PDB entry 2FEE | X-ray diffraction, 3.20 A resolution | chains A and J of the 6 polymer chains in the assembly

[Chain A]
Protein: H(+)/Cl(-) exchange transporter clcA
From: Escherichia coli
UniProtKB: P37019 (CLCA_ECOLI); residue numbers follow UniProt; this construct covers 1-465
Amino-acid sequence (465 residues; row label = number of the first residue in the row):
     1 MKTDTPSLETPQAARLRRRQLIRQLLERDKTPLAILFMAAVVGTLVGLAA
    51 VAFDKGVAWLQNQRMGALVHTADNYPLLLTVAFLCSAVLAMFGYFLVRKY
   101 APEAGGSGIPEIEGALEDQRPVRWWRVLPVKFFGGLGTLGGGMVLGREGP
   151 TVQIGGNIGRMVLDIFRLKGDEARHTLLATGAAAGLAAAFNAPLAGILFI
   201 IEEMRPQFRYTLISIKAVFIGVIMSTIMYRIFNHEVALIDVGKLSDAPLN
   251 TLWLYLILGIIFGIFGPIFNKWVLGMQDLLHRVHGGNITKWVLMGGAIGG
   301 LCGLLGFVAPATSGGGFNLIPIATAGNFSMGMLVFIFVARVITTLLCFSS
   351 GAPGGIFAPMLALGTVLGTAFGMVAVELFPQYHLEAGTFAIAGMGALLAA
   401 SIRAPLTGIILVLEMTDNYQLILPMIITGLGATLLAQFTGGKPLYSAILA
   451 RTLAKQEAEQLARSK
Unresolved in the structure: 1-16, 461-465
Swiss-Prot annotation at these positions:
  - motif: G106 to P110 (Selectivity filter part_1), G146 to P150 (Selectivity filter part_2), G355 to P359 (Selectivity filter part_3)
  - binding site (chloride): S107, I356, F357, Y445
  - site: E148 (Mediates proton transfer from the outer aqueous phase to the interior of the protein), E203 (Mediates proton transfer from the protein to the inner aqueous phase)
What the authors report for this chain:
  - mutagenesis - E113Q: abolished expression
  - self-association interface (contacts with another copy of this molecule); pairs are residue here / residue on that copy: R28-E203 (salt bridge)
  - contacts within the chain: E113-E203 (hydrogen bond)
  - mutagenesis - E203Q: abolished catalytic activity on H+
  - mutagenesis - R28L, E203Q: unchanged catalytic activity
  - mutagenesis - E203D: unchanged catalytic activity on H+ coupling
  - mutagenesis - E148A/E203Q: abolished catalytic activity on H+ transport
  - mutagenesis - E202Q, D278N: decreased catalytic activity on Cl--H+ coupling

[Chain J]
Protein: Fab fragment, heavy chain
From: Homo sapiens
Notes: fragment: Heavy Chain; antibody fragment or engineered binder
Amino-acid sequence (222 residues; row label = number of the first residue in the row):
     1 EVRLLESGGGLVQPGGSLKLSCAASGFDYSRYWMSWVRQAPGKGLKWIGE
    51 INPVSSTINYTPSLKDKFIISRDNAKDTLYLQISKVRSEDTALYYCARLY
   101 YGYGYWYFDVWGAGTTVTVSSAKTTPPSVYPLAPGSAAAAASMVTLGCLV
   151 KGYFPEPVTVTWNSGSLAAGVHTFPAVLQAALYTLSSSVTVPSSSWPSET
   201 VTCNVAHPASSTKVDKKIVPRA
Unresolved in the structure: 1
Disulfide bonds: C22-C96, C148-C203

[Chain A / chain J interface]
Residue-residue contacts - 15 pairs, chain A then chain J:
  K243(A) - R31(J)
  D246(A) - Y101(J)
  P248(A) - Y101(J)  hydrophobic
  P248(A) - Y103(J)
  P248(A) - G104(J)
  L249(A) - Y103(J)  hydrogen bond (backbone-backbone)
  N250(A) - Y103(J)  hydrogen bond (backbone-backbone)
  N250(A) - G104(J)  hydrogen bond (side chain-backbone)
  N250(A) - Y105(J)
  Q381(A) - G104(J)
  Q381(A) - W106(J)
  Y382(A) - W106(J)  hydrogen bond (backbone-side chain)
  H383(A) - W33(J)
  H383(A) - E50(J)  salt bridge
  H383(A) - W106(J)  hydrogen bond
Other interface residues (no listed pair), chain A (9 interface residues in all): P380
Other interface residues (no listed pair), chain J (9 interface residues in all): L99

[Summary]
Chain A and chain J each contribute 9 residues to their interface, with 5 hydrogen bonds and 1 salt bridge.
Among the polar pairs are H383(A)-E50(J), N250(A)-G104(J) and Y382(A)-W106(J). The paper reports that E202Q
and D278N of chain A reduce catalytic activity on Cl--H+ coupling; a self-association interface involving
R28(A) and E203(A); 7 substitutions were tested in all.
Chain A is H(+)/Cl(-) exchange transporter clcA (Escherichia coli) and chain J is Fab fragment, heavy chain
(Homo sapiens); the structure, Structure of the Cl-/H+ exchanger CLC-ec1 from E.Coli in NaBr, was determined
by X-ray diffraction together with 2FEC and 2FED from the same study.
